6HIF - chains E and h of the 36 polymer chains in the assembly; structure by X-ray diffraction, 2.80 A resolution.

== Chain E ==
Protein: Hydrazine dehydrogenase
Organism: Kuenenia stuttgartiensis
Notes: EC 1.7.2.8
UniProtKB: Q1PW30 (HDH_KUEST); residue numbers follow UniProt; this construct covers 1-582
Chain sequence (582 residues; each row starts with the number of its first residue):
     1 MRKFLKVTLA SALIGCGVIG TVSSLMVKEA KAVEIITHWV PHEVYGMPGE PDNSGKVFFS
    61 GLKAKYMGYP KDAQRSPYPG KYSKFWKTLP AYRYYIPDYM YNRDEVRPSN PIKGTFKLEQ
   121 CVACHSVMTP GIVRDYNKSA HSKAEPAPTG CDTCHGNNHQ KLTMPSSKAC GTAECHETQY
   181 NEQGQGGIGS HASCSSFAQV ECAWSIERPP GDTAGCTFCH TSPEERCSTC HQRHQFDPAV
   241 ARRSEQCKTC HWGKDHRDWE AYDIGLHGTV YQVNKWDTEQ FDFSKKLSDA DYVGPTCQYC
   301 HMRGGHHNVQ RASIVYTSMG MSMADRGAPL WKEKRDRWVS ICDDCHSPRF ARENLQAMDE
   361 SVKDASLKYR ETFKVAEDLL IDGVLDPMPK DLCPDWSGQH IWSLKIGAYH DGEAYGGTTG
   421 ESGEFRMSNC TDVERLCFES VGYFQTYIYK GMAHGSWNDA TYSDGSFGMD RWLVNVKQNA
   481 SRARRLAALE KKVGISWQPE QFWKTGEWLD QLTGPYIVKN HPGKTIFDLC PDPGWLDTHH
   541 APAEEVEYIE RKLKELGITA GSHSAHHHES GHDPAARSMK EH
Disordered / not traced: 1-32, 564-582
UniProt features mapped onto this chain:
  - binding site (heme c): Cys121, Cys124, His125, His141, Cys151, Cys154, His155, His159, Cys170, Cys175, His176, His191, Cys216, Cys219, His220, Cys227, Cys230, His231, His234, Cys247 and 12 more in UniProt
Covalently attached groups: heme c (HEC) linked to Cys121, Cys124, Cys151, Cys154, Cys170, Cys175, Cys216, Cys219, Cys227, Cys230, Cys247, Cys250, Cys297, Cys300, Cys342, Cys345, Tyr462
Ion coordination: heme c Fe (8 sites), coordinated by His125, His141, His155, His159, His176, His191, His220, His231, His234, His251, His267, His301, His307, His346, His454
Residues lining bound ligands:
  - heme c (HEC), molecule 1: Val33, Glu34, Ile36
  - heme c (HEC), molecule 2: Tyr94, Tyr101, Asn110, Pro111, Ile112, Phe116, Lys117, Gln120, His125, Met128, Asp152, His155, Gly156, Asn157, His159, Leu162, Met164
  - heme c (HEC), molecule 3: Tyr94, Pro97, His125, Ile132, Val133, Tyr136, His141, Thr149, Gly150, His155, Met164, Pro165, Arg226, Ser228, Arg233, His234, Phe236
  - heme c (HEC), molecule 4: Tyr95, Asp135, Arg226, Ser228, Gln232, Arg233
  - heme c (HEC), molecule 5: Ala140, His141, Ala144, Thr149, Thr153, Ala169, His176, His231, Phe236, Pro238
  - heme c (HEC), molecule 6: Ser167, His176, Gln179, Tyr180, Gln183, His191, Pro223, Thr229, His231, Pro238, Ala241, Arg242, Lys286, Leu287, Gln298, Met302, Gly305, His307
  - heme c (HEC), molecule 7: Gly189, Ala198, Gln199, Cys202, Trp204, Ser205, Thr213, Gly215, His220, Thr249, His251, His256, Tyr316, Ser318, Met319, Met321, Lys450
  - heme c (HEC), molecule 8: Gly189, Ser190, His191, Ser193, Cys194, Ala198, His220, Ser222, Pro223, Thr229, Gln246, Thr249, His251, Gln298, His301, Met302, Val309, Gln310, Ser313, Tyr316
  - heme c (HEC), molecule 9: His251, Asp258, Trp259, Tyr262, His267, Pro295, Thr296, His301, Ser313, Ile314, Val315, Thr317, Arg326, Arg335, Trp338, Leu355, Met358, Tyr449, Lys450, Ala453, His454
  - heme c (HEC), molecule 10: Leu266, His267, Val270, Tyr292, Val293, Gly294, Pro295, Tyr299, Trp338, Ile341, Asp344, His346, Phe350, Ala351, Asn354, Leu355, Trp457
  - heme c (HEC), molecule 11: His346, Ser347, Phe350
  - heme c (HEC), molecule 12: Ser347, Pro348, Arg349
  - heme c (HEC), molecule 13: Trp457, Asn458, Thr461, Phe467
Reported in the primary citation:
  - binding site for heme c: Val33, Cys202, Trp204, Met319, Tyr462
  - catalytic residues: Asp255, His256 (proposed by the authors, not directly observed)

== Chain h ==
Protein: hdh assembly factor Kustc1130
Organism: Kuenenia stuttgartiensis
UniProtKB: Q1PXB2 (Q1PXB2_KUEST); residues 1-114 here correspond to UniProt positions 31-144 (UniProt number = residue number + 30)
Chain sequence (114 residues; row label = number of the first residue in the row):
     1 MLKKVLVGMF GAALIAGIGM TTAQAYDVKP AKLWVTAIAI GTPIVGAEIK VGDEECTTGN
    61 NGTCVFELRP GTYAISVHEH GGQSAHKEVS LEEGNILFVS LDLGAKARHP SGSH
Disordered / not traced: 1-25, 112-114
Cystine bridges: Cys56-Cys64

== Chain E / chain h interface ==
Pairs across the interface (10):
  Thr178(E) with Tyr26(h)
  Glu182(E) with Tyr26(h), hydrogen bond (side chain-backbone)
  Gly304(E) with Tyr26(h)
  His306(E) with Tyr26(h)
  Arg311(E) with Tyr26(h), hydrogen bond; Glu93(h), salt bridge
  Glu544(E) with Pro70(h); Gly71(h)
  Glu547(E) with Thr72(h)
  Arg551(E) with Ser90(h)
Also at the interface, not in a pair above, chain E (9 interface residues in all): Glu333
Also at the interface, not in a pair above, chain h (8 interface residues in all): Val28, Glu92

== Summary ==
9 residues of chain E and 8 residues of chain h are in contact, with 2 hydrogen bonds and 1 salt bridge. Polar
pairs include Arg311(E)-Glu93(h), Glu182(E)-Tyr26(h) and Arg311(E)-Tyr26(h). From the paper: catalytic
residues Asp255(E) and His256(E); a binding site for heme c at Val33(E), Cys202(E) and Trp204(E) among others.
Here chain E is Hydrazine dehydrogenase and chain h is hdh assembly factor Kustc1130, both from Kuenenia
stuttgartiensis. Entry 6HIF (Kuenenia stuttgartiensis hydrazine dehydrogenase complex) was determined by X-ray
diffraction.
